5LRD - chain A; structure by X-ray diffraction, 1.80 A resolution.

Chain A:
Molecule: Glycogen phosphorylase, muscle form
Organism: Oryctolagus cuniculus
Notes: EC 2.4.1.1
UniProt: P00489 (PYGM_RABIT); residues 0-842 here correspond to UniProt positions 1-843 (UniProt number = residue number + 1)
Amino-acid sequence (843 residues; row label = number of the first residue in the row; numbering starts at 0):
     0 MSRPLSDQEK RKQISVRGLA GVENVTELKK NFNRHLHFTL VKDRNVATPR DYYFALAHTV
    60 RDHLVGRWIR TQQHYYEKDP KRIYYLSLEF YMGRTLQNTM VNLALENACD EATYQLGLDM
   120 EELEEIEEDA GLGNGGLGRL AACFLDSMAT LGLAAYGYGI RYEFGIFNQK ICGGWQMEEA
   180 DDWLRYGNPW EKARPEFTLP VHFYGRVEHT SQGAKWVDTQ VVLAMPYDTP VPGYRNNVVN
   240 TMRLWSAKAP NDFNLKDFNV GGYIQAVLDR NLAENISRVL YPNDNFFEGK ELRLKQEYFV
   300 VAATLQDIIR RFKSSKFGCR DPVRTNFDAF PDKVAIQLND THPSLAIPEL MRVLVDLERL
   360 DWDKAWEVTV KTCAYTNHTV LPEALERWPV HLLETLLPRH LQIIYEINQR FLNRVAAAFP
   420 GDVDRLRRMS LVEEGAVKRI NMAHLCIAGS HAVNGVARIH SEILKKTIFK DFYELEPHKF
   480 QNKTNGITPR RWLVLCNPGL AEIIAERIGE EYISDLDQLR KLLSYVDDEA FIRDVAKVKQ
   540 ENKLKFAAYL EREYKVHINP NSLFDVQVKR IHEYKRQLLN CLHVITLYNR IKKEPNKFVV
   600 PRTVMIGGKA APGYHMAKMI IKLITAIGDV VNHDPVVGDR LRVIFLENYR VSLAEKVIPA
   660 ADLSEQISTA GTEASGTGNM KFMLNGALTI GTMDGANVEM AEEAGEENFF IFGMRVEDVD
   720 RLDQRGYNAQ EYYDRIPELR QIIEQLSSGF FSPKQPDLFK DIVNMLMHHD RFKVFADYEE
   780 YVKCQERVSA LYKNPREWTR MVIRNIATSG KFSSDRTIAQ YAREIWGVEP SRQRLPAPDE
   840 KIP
Unresolved in the structure: 0-11, 255-260, 315-323, 837-842
Covalently attached groups: pyridoxal phosphate (PLP) linked to K680
Ligand contacts:
  - KS2 ((2R,3S,4R,5R,6S)-2-(hydroxymethyl)-6-[5-(4-methylphenyl)-4H-1,2,4-triazol-3-yl]oxane-3,4,5-triol): E88, G135, L136, L139, N282, D283, N284, F285, R292, H341, H377, T378, V455, N484, Y573, E672, A673, S674, G675, T676
  - pyridoxal phosphate (PLP): Y90, G134, G135, R138, W491, V567, K568, K574, Y648, R649, V650, A653, Q665, E672, G675, T676, G677
Swiss-Prot annotation at these positions:
  - binding site (AMP): D42, Y75, R309 to C318
  - site: C108 (Involved in the association of subunits), C142 (Involved in the association of subunits), Y155 (Can be labeled by an AMP analog)
  - modified residue: S1 (N-acetylserine), S14 (Phosphoserine), Y203 (Phosphotyrosine), Y226 (Phosphotyrosine), S429 (Phosphoserine), Y472 (Phosphotyrosine), S513 (Phosphoserine), K680 (N6-(pyridoxal phosphate)lysine), S746 (Phosphoserine), S747 (Phosphoserine)

Overview:
Chain A binds compound KS2. Pyridoxal phosphate is covalently linked to K680. From UniProt: 12 AMP-binding
residues.
Chain A is Glycogen phosphorylase, muscle form (Oryctolagus cuniculus); the structure, Crystal structure of
Glycogen Phosphorylase b in complex with KS242, was determined by X-ray diffraction, deposited together with
5LRC and 5LRF.
